PDB entry 2HHW | X-ray diffraction, 1.88 A resolution | chains C and A of the 3 polymer chains in the assembly

== Chain C ==
Molecule: 13-nt DNA strand
Sequence (13 nucleotides; each row starts with the number of its first residue; numbering starts at 0):
     0 CATXCGAGTC AGG
Unresolved in the structure: 0-1
Modified positions: 6OG (6-O-methyl guanosine-5'-monophosphate) at position 3

== Chain A ==
Name: DNA Polymerase I
From: Geobacillus stearothermophilus
Notes: EC 2.7.7.7; fragment: residues 299-876 (analogous to E coli Klenow fragment); engineered mutation(s): D598A, F710Y
UniProtKB: Q5KWC1 (Q5KWC1_GEOKA); residues 297-876 here correspond to UniProt positions 299-878 (UniProt number = residue number + 2)
Chain sequence (580 residues; row label = number of the first residue in the row):
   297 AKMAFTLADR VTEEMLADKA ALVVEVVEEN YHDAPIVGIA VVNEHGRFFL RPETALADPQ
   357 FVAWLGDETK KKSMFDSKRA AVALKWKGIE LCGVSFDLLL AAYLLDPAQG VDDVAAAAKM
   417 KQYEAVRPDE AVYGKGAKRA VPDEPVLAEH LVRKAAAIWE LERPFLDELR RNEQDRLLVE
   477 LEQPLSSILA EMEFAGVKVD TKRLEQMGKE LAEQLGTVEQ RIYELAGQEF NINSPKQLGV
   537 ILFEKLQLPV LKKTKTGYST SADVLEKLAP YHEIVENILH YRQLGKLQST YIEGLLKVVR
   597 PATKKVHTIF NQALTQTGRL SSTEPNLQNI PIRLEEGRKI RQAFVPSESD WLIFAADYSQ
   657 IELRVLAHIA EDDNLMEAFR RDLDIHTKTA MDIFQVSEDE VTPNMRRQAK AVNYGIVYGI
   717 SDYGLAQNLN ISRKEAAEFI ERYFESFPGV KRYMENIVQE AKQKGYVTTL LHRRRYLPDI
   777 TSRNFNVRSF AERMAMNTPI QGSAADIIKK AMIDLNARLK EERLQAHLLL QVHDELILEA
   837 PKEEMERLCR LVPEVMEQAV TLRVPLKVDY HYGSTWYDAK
Bound ions: Mn2+: Asp653, Tyr654, Asp830 (together with 2',3'-dideoxy-thymidine-5'-triphosphate)
Small-molecule neighbours: 2',3'-dideoxy-thymidine-5'-triphosphate (D3T): Arg615, Arg629, Asp653, Tyr654, Ser655, Gln656, Ile657, Glu658, His682, Arg702, Lys706, Ala707, Tyr710, Tyr714, Asp830

== Chain C / chain A interface ==
Pairs across the interface (46; chain C residue first):
  DT2(C) with Ser717(A), hydrogen bond to the base; Tyr719(A), base contact; Arg729(A), hydrogen bond to the base
  6OG_3(C) with Tyr710(A), base contact; Gly711(A), base contact; Tyr714(A), base contact; Gly715(A), sugar contact; Ile716(A), hydrogen bond to the sugar; Ser717(A), hydrogen bond to the phosphate; Gly720(A), hydrogen bond to the phosphate; Arg789(A), hydrogen bond to the phosphate
  DC4(C) with Phe786(A), phosphate contact; Arg789(A), salt bridge to the phosphate; Asn793(A), sugar contact; Gln797(A), hydrogen bond to the base
  DG5(C) with Gln612(A), phosphate contact; Thr613(A), sugar contact; Arg615(A), base contact; Arg771(A), salt bridge to the phosphate; Met790(A), phosphate contact; Gln797(A), hydrogen bond to the sugar
  DA6(C) with Leu610(A), phosphate contact; Thr611(A), phosphate contact; Gln612(A), hydrogen bond to the phosphate; Ser617(A), phosphate contact
  DG7(C) with Lys582(A), base contact; Leu610(A), phosphate contact; Ser617(A), hydrogen bond to the phosphate; Ser618(A), sugar contact; Thr619(A), phosphate contact; Asn622(A), hydrogen bond to the sugar; Asn625(A), base contact
  DT8(C) with Lys582(A), hydrogen bond to the base; Thr619(A), phosphate contact; Glu620(A), hydrogen bond to the phosphate
  DC9(C) with Lys582(A), sugar contact; Ser585(A), phosphate contact; Thr586(A), sugar contact; Gly590(A), phosphate contact
  DA10(C) with Ser585(A), phosphate contact
  DG11(C) with Asn527(A), hydrogen bond to the phosphate; Asn529(A), sugar contact; Ser530(A), hydrogen bond to the phosphate
  DG12(C) with Ser530(A), hydrogen bond to the phosphate; Lys532(A), phosphate contact; Gln533(A), hydrogen bond to the phosphate
Interface residues without a listed pair, chain A (37 interface residues in all): Ala707, His829

== Overview ==
Chain C and chain A form an interface of 11 and 37 residues respectively; the contacts include 17 hydrogen
bonds and 2 salt bridges. Polar pairs include DT2(C)-Ser717(A), DT2(C)-Arg729(A) and DC4(C)-Gln797(A). Ligands
of chain A: 2',3'-dideoxy-thymidine-5'-triphosphate. Asp653(A), Tyr654(A) and Asp830(A) coordinate Mn2+.
Chain C is a 13-nt DNA strand and chain A is DNA Polymerase I (Geobacillus stearothermophilus); the structure,
ddTTP:O6-methyl-guanine pair in the polymerase active site, in the closed conformation, was determined by
X-ray diffraction, deposited together with 2HHQ, 2HHS, 2HHT, 2HHU, 2HHV, 2HHX and 3 further entries.
